6OVY - chains A and B of the 9 polymer chains in the assembly; structure by X-ray diffraction, 3.00 A resolution.

[Chain A (and B)]
Protein: DNA-directed RNA polymerase subunit alpha
Source organism: Thermus thermophilus
Notes: EC 2.7.7.6; chain B of this document is another copy of the same molecule, construct and numbering; everything in this record applies to it too
UniProtKB: Q9Z9H6 (RPOA_THETH); residue numbers follow UniProt; this construct covers 1-315
Chain sequence (315 residues; row label = number of the first residue in the row):
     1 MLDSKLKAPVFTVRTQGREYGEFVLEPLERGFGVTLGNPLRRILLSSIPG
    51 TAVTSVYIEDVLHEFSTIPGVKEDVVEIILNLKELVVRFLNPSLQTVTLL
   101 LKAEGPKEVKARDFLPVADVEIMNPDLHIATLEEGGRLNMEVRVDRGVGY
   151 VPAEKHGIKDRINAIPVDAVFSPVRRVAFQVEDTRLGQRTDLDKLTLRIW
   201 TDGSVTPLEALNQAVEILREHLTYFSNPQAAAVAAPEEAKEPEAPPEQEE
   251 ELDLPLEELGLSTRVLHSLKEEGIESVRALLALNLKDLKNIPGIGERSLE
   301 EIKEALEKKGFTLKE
Disordered / not traced: 1-3, 230-315 (chain B: 1-6, 229-315)

[Interface between chain A and chain B]
Contacting residue pairs (56):
  Pro9(A) with Tyr224(B)
  Phe11(A) with Tyr224(B); Phe225(B); Ser226(B); Asn227(B); Pro228(B)
  Leu25(A) with Tyr224(B); Phe225(B), hydrophobic
  Leu28(A) with His221(B)
  Gly31(A) with Arg42(B), hydrogen bond (backbone-side chain)
  Phe32(A) with Ser47(B); His221(B)
  Val34(A) with Arg42(B)
  Thr35(A) with Pro39(B); Arg42(B), hydrogen bond; Ile43(B)
  Leu36(A) with His221(B)
  Pro39(A) with Thr35(B); Pro39(B), hydrophobic
  Leu40(A) with Phe225(B), hydrophobic
  Arg42(A) with Gly31(B), hydrogen bond (side chain-backbone); Val34(B); Thr35(B), hydrogen bond
  Ile43(A) with Phe32(B), hydrophobic; Thr35(B)
  Ser47(A) with Phe32(B)
  Lys155(A) with Gln188(B)
  Leu211(A) with Phe225(B), hydrophobic
  Val215(A) with Leu222(B), hydrophobic; Phe225(B), hydrophobic
  Ile217(A) with Phe32(B), hydrophobic
  Leu218(A) with Leu36(B), hydrophobic; Leu222(B), hydrophobic
  Arg219(A) with Arg219(B); Leu222(B)
  His221(A) with Phe32(B); Leu36(B)
  Leu222(A) with Val215(B), hydrophobic; Leu218(B), hydrophobic; Arg219(B); Leu222(B), hydrophobic
  Tyr224(A) with Pro9(B); Phe11(B); Leu25(B)
  Phe225(A) with Phe11(B); Leu25(B), hydrophobic; Leu40(B), hydrophobic; Leu211(B), hydrophobic; Asn212(B)
  Ser226(A) with Phe11(B)
  Asn227(A) with Phe11(B)
  Pro228(A) with Phe11(B); Val13(B), hydrophobic
  Gln229(A) with Phe11(B), hydrogen bond (backbone-backbone); Thr12(B); Val13(B)
Other interface residues (no listed pair), chain A (32 interface residues in all): Ala8, Val13, Ser46, Asn212
Other interface residues (no listed pair), chain B (31 interface residues in all): Val10, Ser46, Ile217

[Summary]
32 residues of chain A face 31 of chain B across their interface; the contacts include 5 hydrogen bonds. Polar
contacts include Gly31(A)-Arg42(B), Thr35(A)-Arg42(B) and Gln229(A)-Phe11(B).
Chain A and chain B are both DNA-directed RNA polymerase subunit alpha (Thermus thermophilus); the structure,
X-ray crystal structure of a bacterial reiterative transcription complex of pyrG promoter variant -1C, was
determined by X-ray diffraction, deposited together with 6OVR, 6OW3, 6OY5, 6OY6, 6OY7, 6P70 and 6P71.
